Entry 2AH1 (X-ray diffraction, 1.20 A resolution); this record covers chains H and B of the 4 polymer chains in the assembly.

[Chain H]
Molecule: Aromatic amine dehydrogenase
Source organism: Alcaligenes faecalis
Notes: EC 1.4.99.4
UniProt: P84887 (AAUA_ALCFA); numbering as in UniProt (aligned over 48-182)
Amino-acid sequence (135 residues; row label = number of the first residue in the row):
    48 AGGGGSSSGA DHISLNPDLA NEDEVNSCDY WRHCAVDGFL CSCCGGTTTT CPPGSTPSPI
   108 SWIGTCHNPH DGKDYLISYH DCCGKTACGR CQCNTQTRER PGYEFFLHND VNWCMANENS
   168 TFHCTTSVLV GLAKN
Disordered / not traced: 48-70, 181-182
Disulfide bonds: Cys-75/Cys-140, Cys-81/Cys-113, Cys-88/Cys-171, Cys-90/Cys-138, Cys-91/Cys-135, Cys-98/Cys-129, Cys-130/Cys-161
Glycans and other covalent adducts: covalent link Trp-109/Trp-160
Modified / non-standard residues: Trp-109 (2-amino-3-(6,7-dioxo-6,7-dihydro-1H-indol-3-yl)-propionic acid; TRQ)
Swiss-Prot annotation at these positions:
  - active site: Trp-109 (Tryptophylquinone 6'-substrate hemiaminal intermediate), Asp-128 (Proton acceptor)
  - binding site (substrate): Asp-84, Asn-156 to Val-158
  - site: Thr-172 (Transition state stabilizer)
  - modified residue: Trp-109 (Tryptophylquinone)
  - cross-link: Trp-109 to Trp-160 (Tryptophan tryptophylquinone (Trp-Trp))

[Chain B]
Molecule: Aromatic amine dehydrogenase
Source organism: Alcaligenes faecalis
Notes: EC 1.4.99.4
UniProt: Q0VKG7 (Q0VKG7_ALCFA); residues 73-432 here correspond to UniProt positions 5-364 (UniProt number = residue number - 68)
Amino-acid sequence (361 residues; each row starts with the number of its first residue):
    73 REVLTGGHSV SAPQENRIYV MDSVFMHLTE SRVHVYDYTN GKFLGMVPTA FNGHVQVSND
   133 GKKIYTMTTY HERITRGKRS DVVEVWDADK LTFEKEISLP PKRVQGLNYD GLFRQTTDGK
   193 FIVLQNASPA TSIGIVDVAK GDYVEDVTAA AGCWSVIPQP NRPRSFMTIC GDGGLLTINL
   253 GEDGKVASQS RSKQMFSVKD DPIFIAPALD KDKAHFVSYY GNVYSADFSG DEVKVDGPWS
   313 LLNDEDKAKN WVPGGYNLVG LHRASGRMYV FMHPDGKEGT HKFPAAEIWV MDTKTKQRVA
   373 RIPGRDALSM TIDQQRNLML TLDGGNVNVY DISQPEPKLL RTIEGAAEAS LQVQFHPVGG
   433 T
Disordered / not traced: 73
Disulfide bonds: Cys-225/Cys-242

[Interface between chain H and chain B]
Residue-residue contacts - 44 pairs, chain H then chain B:
  Arg-79(H) / Glu-74(B)  salt bridge
  Cys-90(H) / Phe-115(B)
  Cys-91(H) / Phe-115(B)
  Gly-92(H) / Phe-115(B)
  Gly-92(H) / Leu-116(B)
  Thr-96(H) / Glu-74(B)
  Thr-96(H) / Val-75(B)
  Thr-96(H) / Leu-76(B)
  Thr-96(H) / Thr-77(B)
  Thr-97(H) / Leu-76(B)
  Thr-97(H) / Thr-77(B)
  Thr-97(H) / His-80(B)
  Cys-98(H) / Leu-76(B)
  Cys-98(H) / Thr-77(B)  hydrogen bond (backbone-backbone)
  Cys-98(H) / His-80(B)
  Pro-100(H) / His-80(B)
  Pro-100(H) / Ser-81(B)
  Pro-100(H) / Val-82(B)
  Pro-100(H) / Leu-116(B)
  Pro-100(H) / Lys-162(B)
  Gly-101(H) / Lys-162(B)  hydrogen bond (backbone-backbone)
  Gly-101(H) / Leu-163(B)
  Gly-101(H) / Thr-164(B)
  Pro-104(H) / Leu-76(B)  hydrophobic
  Pro-104(H) / Thr-77(B)
  Pro-104(H) / Gly-78(B)
  His-127(H) / Leu-76(B)
  Asp-128(H) / Leu-76(B)
  Lys-132(H) / Met-118(B)  hydrogen bond (side chain-backbone)
  Lys-132(H) / Leu-163(B)  hydrogen bond (side chain-backbone)
  Thr-133(H) / Glu-102(B)
  Thr-133(H) / Arg-104(B)
  Thr-133(H) / Met-118(B)
  Thr-133(H) / Pro-120(B)
  Ala-134(H) / Arg-104(B)  hydrogen bond (backbone-side chain)
  Arg-137(H) / His-106(B)
  Arg-137(H) / Tyr-108(B)  hydrogen bond
  Arg-137(H) / Phe-115(B)
  Arg-137(H) / Gly-417(B)  hydrogen bond (side chain-backbone)
  Arg-137(H) / Ala-418(B)
  His-170(H) / Met-118(B)
  Thr-173(H) / Leu-76(B)
  Val-175(H) / Glu-74(B)
  Leu-176(H) / Glu-74(B)  hydrogen bond (backbone-side chain)
Also at the interface, not in a pair above, chain H (24 interface residues in all): Ser-102, Cys-129, Cys-135, Ser-174
Also at the interface, not in a pair above, chain B (23 interface residues in all): Gly-117, Trp-158

[Summary]
The interface between chain H and chain B involves 24 residues on one side and 23 on the other; the contacts
include 8 hydrogen bonds and 1 salt bridge. Polar contacts include Arg-79(H)/Glu-74(B), Lys-132(H)/Met-118(B)
and Lys-132(H)/Leu-163(B).
Here chain H is Aromatic amine dehydrogenase and chain B is Aromatic amine dehydrogenase, both from
Alcaligenes faecalis. Entry 2AH1 (Crystal structure of aromatic amine dehydrogenase (AADH) from Alcaligenes
faecalis) was determined by X-ray diffraction, deposited together with 2AGL, 2AGW, 2AGX, 2AGY, 2AGZ and 2AH0.
